3GBE - chain A; structure by X-ray diffraction, 1.70 A resolution.

[Chain A]
Protein: Sucrose isomerase SmuA from Protaminobacter rubrum
Organism: Protaminobacter rubrum
Notes: EC 5.4.99.11
Amino-acid sequence (558 residues; row label = number of the first residue in the row):
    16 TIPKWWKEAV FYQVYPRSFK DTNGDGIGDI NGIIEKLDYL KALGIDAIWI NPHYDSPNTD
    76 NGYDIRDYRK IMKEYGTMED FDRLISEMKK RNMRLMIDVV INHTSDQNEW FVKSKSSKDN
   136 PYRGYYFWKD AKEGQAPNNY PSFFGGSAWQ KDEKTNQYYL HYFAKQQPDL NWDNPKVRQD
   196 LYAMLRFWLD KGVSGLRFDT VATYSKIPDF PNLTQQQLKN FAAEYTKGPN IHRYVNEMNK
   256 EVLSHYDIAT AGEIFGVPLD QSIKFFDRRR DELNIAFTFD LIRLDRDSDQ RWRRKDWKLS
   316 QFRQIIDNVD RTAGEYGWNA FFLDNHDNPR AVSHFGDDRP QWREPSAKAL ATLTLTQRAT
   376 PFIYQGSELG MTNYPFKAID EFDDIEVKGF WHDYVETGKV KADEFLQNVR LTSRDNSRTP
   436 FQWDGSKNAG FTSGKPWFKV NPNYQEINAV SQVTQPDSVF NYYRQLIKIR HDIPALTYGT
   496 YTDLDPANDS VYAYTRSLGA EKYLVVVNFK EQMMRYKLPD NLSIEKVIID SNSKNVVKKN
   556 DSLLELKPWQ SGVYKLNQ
Small-molecule neighbours:
  - citrate anion (FLC): Gly243, Pro244, Asn245, Ile246, His247, Arg248, Lys279, Arg285
  - 1-deoxynojirimycin (NOJ): Asp75, Tyr78, His118, Phe159, Phe178, Gln182, Arg212, Asp214, Glu268, His341, Asp342, Arg429, Arg433
From the paper describing this entry:
  - conformationally variable residues (side-chain flip): Glu268, Arg298, Arg306, Arg429
  - catalytic residues: Asp214, Glu268, Asp342
  - binding site for 1-deoxynojirimycin: Tyr78, Asp214, Glu268, Asp342
  - specificity-determining residues: Arg298, Arg306 (proposed by the authors, not directly observed)

[In short]
Ligands of chain A: citrate anion and 1-deoxynojirimycin. The paper reports catalytic residues Asp214, Glu268
and Asp342; a binding site for 1-deoxynojirimycin at Tyr78, Asp214 and Glu268 among others.
Chain A is Sucrose isomerase SmuA from Protaminobacter rubrum (Protaminobacter rubrum); the structure, Crystal
structure of the isomaltulose synthase SmuA from Protaminobacter rubrum in complex with the inhibitor
deoxynojirimycin, was determined by X-ray diffraction together with 3GBD from the same study.
